Entry 6PYB (X-ray diffraction, 1.80 A resolution); this record covers chain A.

Chain A:
Name: Sex hormone-binding globulin
Organism: Homo sapiens
UniProtKB: P04278 (SHBG_HUMAN); residues 1-205 here correspond to UniProt positions 30-234 (UniProt number = residue number + 29)
Sequence (205 residues; numbered 1 to 205; the number before each row is that of its first residue):
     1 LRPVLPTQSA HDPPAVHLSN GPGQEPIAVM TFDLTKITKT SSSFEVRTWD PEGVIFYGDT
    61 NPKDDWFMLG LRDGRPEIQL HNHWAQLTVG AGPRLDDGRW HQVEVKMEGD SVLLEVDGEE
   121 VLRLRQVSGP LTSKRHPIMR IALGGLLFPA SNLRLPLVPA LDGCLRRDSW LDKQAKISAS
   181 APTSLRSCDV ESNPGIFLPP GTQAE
Disordered / not traced: 1-13, 131-133, 189-205
Disulfides: Cys164-Cys188
Differences from the reference sequence: engineered mutation Lys176 (Glu205 in P04278)
Bound ions: Ca2+: Asp50, Glu52, Ala160
Small-molecule neighbours: DVT (P5G; 4,4'-[(3R,4R)-oxolane-3,4-diylbis(methylene)]bis(2-methoxyphenol)): Leu34, Thr40, Phe56, Gly58, Asp65, Phe67, Leu80, Asn82, Val105, Met107, Val112, Val127, Ser128, Arg135, Met139, Ile141, Leu171
Curated features (UniProtKB/Swiss-Prot):
  - glycosylation: Thr7 (O-linked (GalNAc...) threonine)
Reported in the primary citation:
  - binding site for DVT: Ser42, Asp65, Arg135
  - conformationally variable residues (loop rearrangement, order/disorder transition): Leu131 to Ser133
  - contacts within the chain: Asp65-Arg135 (salt bridge)
  - mutagenesis - S42A (5-fold), F67A, N82A, M107V, M139V: increased binding to DVT
  - mutagenesis - D65A: abolished binding to DVT
  - mutagenesis - R135L: decreased binding to DVT
  - mutagenesis - E176K: increased binding to estradiol (citing earlier work)

Overview:
Chain A binds DVT. Asp50, Glu52 and Ala160 form the Ca2+ site. From the paper: a binding site for DVT at
Ser42, Asp65 and Arg135; S42A, F67A and N82A, among others, increase binding to DVT; 8 substitutions were
tested in all.
Chain A is Sex hormone-binding globulin (Homo sapiens); the structure, Sex Hormone-binding globulin mutant
E176K in complex with DVT, was determined by X-ray diffraction (same publication as 6PYF).
